5R42 - chains A and B of the 5 polymer chains in the assembly; structure by X-ray diffraction, 1.05 A resolution.

Chain A:
Protein: gamma-Chymotrypsin
Source organism: Bos taurus
Notes: EC 3.4.21.1
Reference sequence: P00766 (CTRA_BOVIN); residue numbers follow UniProt; this construct covers 1-13
Chain sequence (13 residues; numbered 1 to 13; the number before each row is that of its first residue):
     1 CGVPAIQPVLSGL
Not modelled in the structure: 11-13

Chain B:
Protein: gamma-Chymotrypsin
Source organism: Bos taurus
Notes: EC 3.4.21.1
Reference sequence: P00766 (CTRA_BOVIN); residue numbers follow UniProt; this construct covers 16-146
Chain sequence (131 residues; numbered 16 to 146; the number before each row is that of its first residue):
    16 IVNGEEAVPGSWPWQVSLQDKTGFHFCGGSLINENWVVTAAHCGVTTSDV
    66 VVAGEFDQGSSSEKIQKLKIAKVFKNSKYNSLTINNDITLLKLSTAASFS
   116 QTVSAVCLPSASDDFAAGTTCVTTGWGLTRY
Swiss-Prot annotation at these positions:
  - active site (Charge relay system): H57, D102
Disulfides: C42-C58

Interface between chain A and chain B:
Inter-chain disulfides: C1(A)-C122(B)
Pairs across the interface (18):
  C1(A) with A120(B); V121(B); C122(B), disulfide
  G2(A) with A120(B), hydrogen bond (backbone-backbone); C122(B)
  P4(A) with S26(B); P28(B); W29(B), hydrophobic
  A5(A) with Q116(B)
  I6(A) with V23(B), hydrophobic; P24(B); S26(B); T117(B)
  Q7(A) with S26(B)
  P8(A) with S26(B); W27(B), hydrophobic
  V9(A) with V23(B), hydrophobic
  L10(A) with V137(B), hydrophobic
Other interface residues (no listed pair), chain B (14 interface residues in all): E20, G25

Summary:
9 residues of chain A face 14 of chain B across their interface; the contacts include 1 disulfide bond and 1
hydrogen bond. Its one hydrogen bond, G2(A)-A120(B), is backbone to backbone. Curated annotation (UniProt)
lists active-site residues H57(B) and D102(B) on chain B.
Chain A is gamma-Chymotrypsin and chain B is gamma-Chymotrypsin, both from Bos taurus; the structure, Crystal
Structure of deuterated gamma-Chymotrypsin at pH 7.5, room temperature, was determined by X-ray diffraction.
